PDB entry 7ZV9 | X-ray diffraction, 4.51 A resolution (low resolution: residue-level contacts below are approximate; hydrogen-bond / salt-bridge calls are withheld) | chains A and B

# Chain A
Molecule: Fms-related tyrosine kinase 3 ligand
Source organism: Homo sapiens
Reference sequence: P49771 (FLT3L_HUMAN); residues 1-134 here correspond to UniProt positions 27-160 (UniProt number = residue number + 26)
Amino-acid sequence (155 residues; row label = number of the first residue in the row; numbers below 1 keep their minus sign (Met-20 is residue -20)):
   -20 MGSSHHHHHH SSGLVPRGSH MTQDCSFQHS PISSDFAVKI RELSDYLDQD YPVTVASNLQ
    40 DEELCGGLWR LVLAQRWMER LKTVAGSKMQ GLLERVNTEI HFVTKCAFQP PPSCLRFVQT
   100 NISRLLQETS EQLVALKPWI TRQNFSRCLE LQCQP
Not modelled in the structure: -20 to 0
Disulfides: Cys4-Cys85, Cys93-Cys132
Construct notes: initiating methionine (-20); expression tag (-19 to 0); engineered mutation Asp27 (Leu53 in P49771)
Swiss-Prot annotation at these positions:
  - glycosylation (N-linked (GlcNAc...) asparagine): Asn100, Asn123

# Chain B
Molecule: Receptor-type tyrosine-protein kinase FLT3
Source organism: Homo sapiens
Notes: EC 2.7.10.1
Reference sequence: P36888 (FLT3_HUMAN); residue numbers follow UniProt; this construct covers 1-541
Amino-acid sequence (582 residues; row label = number of the first residue in the row):
     1 MPALARDGGQ LPLLVVFSAM IFGTITNQDL PVIKCVLINH KNNDSSVGKS SSYPMVSESP
    61 EDLGCALRPQ SSGTVYEAAA VEVDVSASIT LQVLVDAPGN ISCLWVFKHS SLNCQPHFDL
   121 QNRGVVSMVI LKMTETQAGE YLLFIQSEAT NYTILFTVSI RNTLLYTLRR PYFRKMENQD
   181 ALVCISESVP EPIVEWVLCD SQGESCKEES PAVVKKEEKV LHELFGMDIR CCARNELGRE
   241 CTRLFTIDLN QTPQTTLPQL FLKVGEPLWI RCKAVHVNHG FGLTWELENK ALEEGNYFEM
   301 STYSTNRTMI RILFAFVSSV ARNDTGYYTC SSSKHPSQSA LVTIVEKGFI NATNSSEDYE
   361 IDQYEEFCFS VRFKAYPQIR CTWTFSRKSF PCEQKGLDNG YSISKFCNHK HQPGEYIFHA
   421 ENDDAQFTKM FTLNIRRKPQ VLAEASASQA SCFSDGYPLP SWTWKKCSDK SPNCTEEITE
   481 GVWNRKANRK VFGQWVSSST LNMSEAIKGF LVKCCAYNSL GTSCETILLN SPGPFPFIQD
   541 NGSSGLVPRG SGGSGGSGLN DIFEAQKIEW HEGRTKHHHH HH
Not modelled in the structure: 1-78, 119-123, 148-149, 161-162, 205-210, 395-397, 467-473, 527-582
Disulfides: Cys232-Cys241, Cys368-Cys407, Cys381-Cys392
Glycans and other covalent adducts: N-acetylglucosamine (NAG) linked to Asn306, Asn323
Construct notes: conflict Met227 (Thr in P36888); expression tag (542-582)
Swiss-Prot annotation at these positions:
  - glycosylation (N-linked (GlcNAc...) asparagine): Asn43, Asn100, Asn151, Asn306, Asn323, Asn351, Asn354, Asn473, Asn502, Asn541
  - natural variant: Met227 (T227M: this construct carries the variant)

# Interface between chain A and chain B
Contacting residue pairs - 10 pairs, chain A then chain B:
  Gln7(A) - His279(B)
  His8(A) - His279(B)
  His8(A) - Gly280(B)
  His8(A) - Phe281(B)
  His8(A) - Gly282(B)
  Ser12(A) - Ser301(B)
  Ser13(A) - Ser301(B)
  Asp14(A) - Thr302(B)
  Asp14(A) - Tyr303(B)
  Glu78(A) - Tyr303(B)
Other interface residues (no listed pair), chain A (8 interface residues in all): Pro10, Ile11
Other interface residues (no listed pair), chain B (8 interface residues in all): Ser333

# In short
The chain A/chain B interface involves 8 residues from each chain. N-acetylglucosamine is covalently linked to
Asn306(B) and Asn323(B).
Here chain A is Fms-related tyrosine kinase 3 ligand and chain B is Receptor-type tyrosine-protein kinase
FLT3, both from Homo sapiens. Entry 7ZV9 (Crystal structure of FLT3 in complex with a monomeric FLT3 Ligand
variant) was determined by X-ray diffraction.
